Entry 7WZO (X-ray diffraction, 2.64 A resolution); this record covers chains A and C of the 3 polymer chains in the assembly.

== Chain A ==
Molecule: Nucleoprotein
From: Severe acute respiratory syndrome coronavirus 2
UniProt: P0DTC9 (NCAP_SARS2); residue numbers follow UniProt; this construct covers 47-174
Amino-acid sequence (131 residues; each row starts with the number of its first residue; note: 46 numbers in that range are skipped by the numbering (no residue carries them; nothing is unmodelled there); numbers below 1 keep their minus sign (Gly-2 is residue -2)):
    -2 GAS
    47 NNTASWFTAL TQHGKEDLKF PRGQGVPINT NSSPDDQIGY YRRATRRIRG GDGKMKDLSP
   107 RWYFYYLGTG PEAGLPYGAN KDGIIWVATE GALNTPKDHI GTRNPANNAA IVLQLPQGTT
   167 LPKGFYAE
Unresolved in the structure: -2 to 0, 47-48, 174
Sequence notes: expression tag (-2 to 0)

== Chain C ==
Molecule: nsp3
From: Severe acute respiratory syndrome coronavirus 2
Notes: EC 3.4.19.12, 3.4.22.-; fragment: ubiquitin-like domain 1
UniProt: P0DTC1 (R1A_SARS2); residues 1-111 here correspond to UniProt positions 819-929 (UniProt number = residue number + 818)
Amino-acid sequence (115 residues; numbered -3 to 111; the number before each row is that of its first residue; numbers below 1 keep their minus sign (Gly-3 is residue -3)):
    -3 GSHMAPTKVT FGDDTVIEVQ GYKSVNITFE LDERIDKVLN EKCSAYTVEL GTEVNEFACV
    57 VADAVIKTLQ PVSELLTPLG IDLDEWSMAT YYLFDESGEF KLASHMYCSF YPPDE
Unresolved in the structure: -3 to 0, 111
Sequence notes: expression tag (-3 to 0)

== Chain A / chain C interface ==
Contacting residue pairs (19; chain A residue first):
  Thr57(A) - Glu92(C)
  Gln58(A) - Asp110(C)
  His59(A) - Phe90(C)
  His59(A) - Glu92(C)
  His59(A) - Tyr103(C)
  His59(A) - Pro109(C)
  His59(A) - Asp110(C)  hydrogen bond (backbone-backbone)
  Arg92(A) - Ser93(C)
  Leu104(A) - Ser93(C)
  Leu104(A) - Glu95(C)
  Ser105(A) - Ser93(C)  hydrogen bond (side chain-backbone)
  Ser105(A) - Gly94(C)  hydrogen bond (side chain-backbone)
  Ser105(A) - Asp110(C)  hydrogen bond (side chain-backbone)
  Pro106(A) - Asp110(C)
  Arg107(A) - Glu92(C)  hydrogen bond (side chain-backbone)
  Arg107(A) - Ser93(C)  hydrogen bond
  Tyr172(A) - Glu26(C)
  Tyr172(A) - Tyr103(C)  hydrophobic
  Ala173(A) - Tyr103(C)  hydrogen bond (backbone-side chain)
Interface residues without a listed pair, chain A (13 interface residues in all): Gly60, Lys61, Lys102
Interface residues without a listed pair, chain C (11 interface residues in all): Asp91, His101
Interface features reported in the paper:
  - specific contacts: Ser105(A)-Asp110(C) (hydrogen bond), Arg107(A)-Ser93(C) (hydrogen bond)

== Overview ==
The interface between chain A and chain C involves 13 residues on one side and 11 on the other; the contacts
include 7 hydrogen bonds. Polar contacts include Ser105(A)-Ser93(C), Ser105(A)-Gly94(C) and
Ser105(A)-Asp110(C). The authors report hydrogen bonds between Ser105(A) and Asp110(C) and Arg107(A) and
Ser93(C).
Here chain A is Nucleoprotein and chain C is nsp3, both from Severe acute respiratory syndrome coronavirus 2.
Entry 7WZO (Crystal structure of the SARS-CoV-2 nucleocapsid protein N-terminal domain in complex with Ubl1)
was determined by X-ray diffraction, deposited together with 7VNU.
